PDB entry 2B92 | X-ray diffraction, 3.20 A resolution | chains A and B

Chain A (and B):
Molecule: Interferon-induced guanylate-binding protein 1
Source organism: Homo sapiens
Notes: fragment: N-terminal Large GTPase domain; chain B of this document is another copy of the same molecule, construct and numbering; everything in this record applies to it too
UniProt: P32455 (GBP1_HUMAN); residues 1-317 here = UniProt positions 1-317
Sequence (328 residues; each row starts with the number of its first residue; numbers below 1 keep their minus sign (Met-10 is residue -10)):
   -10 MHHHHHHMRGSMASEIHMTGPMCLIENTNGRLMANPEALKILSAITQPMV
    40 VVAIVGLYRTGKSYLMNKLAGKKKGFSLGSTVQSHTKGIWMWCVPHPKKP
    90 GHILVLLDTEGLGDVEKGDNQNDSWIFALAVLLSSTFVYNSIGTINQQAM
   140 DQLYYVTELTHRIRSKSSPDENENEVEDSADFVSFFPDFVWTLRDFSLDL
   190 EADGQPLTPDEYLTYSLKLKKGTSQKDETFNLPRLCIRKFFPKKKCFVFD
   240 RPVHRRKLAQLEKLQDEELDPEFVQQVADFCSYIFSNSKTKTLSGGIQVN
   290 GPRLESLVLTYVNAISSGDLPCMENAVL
Not modelled in the structure: -10 to 5, 157-171, 309-317 (chain B: -10 to 5, 158-170, 309-317)
Sequence notes: cloning artifact (-10, -3 to 0); expression tag (-9 to -4)
UniProt features mapped onto this chain:
  - binding site (GTP): Gly45 to Ser52, Leu67 to Ser69, Asp97 to Leu101
  - modified residue: Ser156 (Phosphoserine)
  - cross-link ((Microbial infection) Glycyl lysine isopeptide (Lys-Gly)): Lys207 (interchain with G-Cter in ubiquitin), Lys209 (interchain with G-Cter in ubiquitin), Lys210 (interchain with G-Cter in ubiquitin)
  - mutagenesis: Arg48 (R48A: Abolished GTPase activity), Lys51 (K51A: Loss of GTPase activity. Constitutively monomeric. Expressed throughout the cytoplasm, loss of vesicular accumulation. Impaired ability to promote pyroptosis in response to T.gondii infection), Lys61 to Lys63 (Impaired homooligomarization and localization to bacterial surface), His74 (H74A: Abolished GDP hydrolysis), Lys76 (K76A: Abolished GDPase activity), Lys87 to Lys88 (Does not affect localization to bacterial surface), Arg151 (R151A: Reduced phosphorylation by PIM1), Arg153 to Pro158 (Abolished phosphorylation by PIM1 and interaction with 14-3-3 protein sigma (SFN)), Arg153 (R153A: Abolished phosphorylation by PIM1), Lys155 (K155A: Abolished phosphorylation by PIM1), Ser156 (S156A: Reduced phosphorylation by PIM1, leading to hyperactivation and Golgi fragmentation), Ser157 (S157A: No effect), 7 further mutagenesis entries in UniProt
Ion coordination: Mg2+: Ser52, Thr75 (together with GDP, aluminium fluoride)
Small-molecule neighbours:
  - aluminium fluoride (AF3): Tyr47, Arg48, Lys51, Ser52, Gln72, Ser73, His74, Thr75, Thr98, Glu99, Gly100
  - GDP (guanosine-5'-diphosphate): Leu46, Tyr47, Arg48, Thr49, Gly50, Lys51, Ser52, Tyr53, Ser66, Leu67, Gly68, Ser69, Thr75, Arg183, Asp184, Arg240, Pro241, Leu247, Ala248, Leu250

How chain A and chain B interact:
Pairs across the interface (79):
  Leu46(A) - Asn135(B)
  Tyr47(A) - Thr133(B)
  Tyr47(A) - Ile134(B)  hydrogen bond (side chain-backbone)
  Arg48(A) - Leu187(B)
  Ser69(A) - Leu187(B)
  Ser69(A) - Asp188(B)  hydrogen bond (backbone-backbone)
  Thr70(A) - Leu187(B)
  Thr70(A) - Asp188(B)
  Thr70(A) - Glu190(B)  hydrogen bond (side chain-backbone)
  Val71(A) - Asp188(B)  hydrogen bond (backbone-backbone)
  Val71(A) - Glu190(B)
  Val71(A) - Tyr201(B)  hydrophobic
  Gln72(A) - Ala191(B)
  Gln72(A) - Asp192(B)  hydrogen bond (side chain-backbone)
  Gln72(A) - Tyr204(B)  hydrogen bond
  Gly102(A) - Asn135(B)
  Gly102(A) - Gln136(B)  hydrogen bond (backbone-backbone)
  Val104(A) - Ile134(B)
  Val104(A) - Asn135(B)
  Val104(A) - Gln136(B)
  Val104(A) - Ser205(B)
  Val104(A) - Phe219(B)
  Val104(A) - Arg223(B)  hydrogen bond (backbone-side chain)
  Glu105(A) - Tyr204(B)
  Glu105(A) - Lys209(B)
  Glu105(A) - Phe219(B)
  Lys106(A) - Lys209(B)
  Lys106(A) - Phe219(B)
  Gly107(A) - Gln136(B)
  Gly107(A) - Phe219(B)
  Asn109(A) - Gln136(B)
  Asn109(A) - Asp140(B)  hydrogen bond
  Thr133(A) - Arg48(B)
  Ile134(A) - Tyr47(B)  hydrogen bond (backbone-side chain)
  Ile134(A) - Val104(B)  hydrophobic
  Asn135(A) - Leu46(B)
  Asn135(A) - Tyr47(B)
  Asn135(A) - Gly102(B)
  Asn135(A) - Val104(B)
  Gln136(A) - Gly102(B)  hydrogen bond (backbone-backbone)
  Gln136(A) - Val104(B)
  Gln136(A) - Gly107(B)
  Gln136(A) - Asn109(B)
  Gln137(A) - Gln141(B)  hydrogen bond
  Asp140(A) - Asn109(B)  hydrogen bond
  Gln141(A) - Gln137(B)  hydrogen bond
  Asp184(A) - Arg240(B)  hydrogen bond (backbone-side chain)
  Ser186(A) - Arg240(B)
  Ser186(A) - Leu247(B)
  Leu187(A) - Arg48(B)
  Leu187(A) - Ser69(B)
  Leu187(A) - Thr70(B)
  Leu187(A) - Val71(B)  hydrophobic
  Asp188(A) - Ser69(B)  hydrogen bond (backbone-backbone)
  Asp188(A) - Thr70(B)
  Asp188(A) - Val71(B)  hydrogen bond (backbone-backbone)
  Glu190(A) - Thr70(B)
  Glu190(A) - Val71(B)
  Ala191(A) - Gln72(B)
  Asp192(A) - Gln72(B)  hydrogen bond (backbone-side chain)
  Tyr201(A) - Val71(B)  hydrophobic
  Tyr204(A) - Gln72(B)
  Tyr204(A) - Glu105(B)  hydrogen bond
  Ser205(A) - Val104(B)
  Lys215(A) - Gln110(B)
  Phe219(A) - Val104(B)
  Phe219(A) - Glu105(B)
  Phe219(A) - Lys106(B)
  Phe219(A) - Gly107(B)
  Arg223(A) - Val104(B)  hydrogen bond (side chain-backbone)
  Asp239(A) - Arg245(B)  salt bridge
  Arg240(A) - Asp184(B)  hydrogen bond (side chain-backbone)
  Arg240(A) - Ser186(B)  hydrogen bond
  Arg240(A) - Arg240(B)
  His243(A) - His243(B)
  His243(A) - Arg244(B)
  Arg245(A) - Asp239(B)  salt bridge
  Arg245(A) - Glu261(B)  salt bridge
  Leu247(A) - Ser186(B)
Also at the interface, not in a pair above, chain A (47 interface residues in all): Asp103, Ile131, Phe185, Leu189, Leu196, Lys209, Arg244, Ala248, Glu261
Also at the interface, not in a pair above, chain B (48 interface residues in all): Leu101, Asp103, Ile131, Phe185, Leu189, Leu196, Ala248

In short:
The interface between chain A and chain B involves 47 residues on one side and 48 on the other, with 22
hydrogen bonds and 3 salt bridges. Among the polar pairs are Asp239(A)-Arg245(B), Arg245(A)-Glu261(B) and
Tyr47(A)-Ile134(B). Chain A binds GDP and aluminium fluoride.
Chain A and chain B are both Interferon-induced guanylate-binding protein 1 (Homo sapiens); the structure,
Crystal-structure of the N-terminal Large GTPase Domain of human Guanylate Binding protein 1 (hGBP1) in
complex ..., was determined by X-ray diffraction (same publication as 2BC9 and 2D4H).
